Entry 1ZEI (X-ray diffraction, 1.90 A resolution); this record covers chains B and F of the 6 polymer chains in the assembly.

# Chain B (and F)
Name: Insulin
Organism: Sus scrofa
Notes: chain F of this document is another copy of the same molecule, construct and numbering; everything in this record applies to it too
UniProt: P01315 (INS_PIG); the construct has insertions or renumbered stretches relative to UniProt, so the offset changes along the chain: 1-30 = UniProt 1-30; 33-53 = UniProt 31-51
Sequence (53 residues; numbered 1 to 53; the number before each row is that of its first residue):
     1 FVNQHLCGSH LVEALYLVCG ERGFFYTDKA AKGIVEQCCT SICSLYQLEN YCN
Differences from the reference sequence: engineered mutation Asp-28 (Pro in P01315); insertion (31-32)
Cystine bridges: Cys-7/Cys-39, Cys-19/Cys-52, Cys-38/Cys-43
Ion coordination: Zn2+: His-10 (together with chloride ion) (shared with 1 residue of chain D; His-10(F) of chain F)
Residues lining bound ligands:
  - m-cresol (CRS), molecule 1: Val-2, His-5, Leu-6
  - m-cresol (CRS), molecule 2: Cys-7, His-10, Leu-11, Ala-14, Cys-38, Ser-41, Ile-42, Cys-43, Leu-48

# Interface between chain B and chain F
Contacting residue pairs (6; chain B residue first):
  Cys-7(B) / Leu-6(F)  hydrophobic
  His-10(B) / Leu-6(F)
  His-10(B) / Ser-9(F)
  His-10(B) / His-10(F)  hydrogen bond
  Cys-39(B) / Asn-3(F)
  Ile-42(B) / His-5(F)

# In short
4 residues of chain B and 5 residues of chain F are in contact, with 1 hydrogen bond. Its one hydrogen-bonded
contact is His-10(B)/His-10(F). Ligands of chain B: m-cresol.
Chain B and chain F are both Insulin (Sus scrofa); the structure, Cross-linked B28 asp insulin, was determined
by X-ray diffraction together with 1ZEH and 1ZEG from the same study.
